Entry 7MD5 (electron microscopy, 5.20 A resolution (low resolution: residue-level contacts below are approximate; hydrogen-bond / salt-bridge calls are withheld)); this record covers chains N and Q of the 12 polymer chains in the assembly.

Chain N:
Name: Isoform Short of Insulin receptor alpha
From: Homo sapiens
Notes: EC 2.7.10.1; fragment: C-terminal helix
UniProt: P06213 (INSR_HUMAN), isoform P06213-2; residues 694-720 here correspond to UniProt positions 721-747 (UniProt number = residue number + 27)
Amino-acid sequence (30 residues; numbered 691 to 720; the number before each row is that of its first residue):
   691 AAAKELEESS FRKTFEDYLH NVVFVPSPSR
Sequence notes: expression tag (691-693); conflict S717 (Arg744 in P06213)
UniProt features mapped onto this chain:
  - region: E706 to F714 (Insulin-binding)

Chain Q:
Name: Insulin chain A
From: Homo sapiens
UniProt: P01308 (INS_HUMAN); residues 1301-1321 here correspond to UniProt positions 90-110 (UniProt number = residue number - 1211)
Amino-acid sequence (21 residues; numbered 1301 to 1321; the number before each row is that of its first residue):
  1301 GIVEQCCTSI CSLYQLENYC N
Cystine bridges: C1306-C1311

How chain N and chain Q interact:
Pairs across the interface (14):
  D707(N) with I1302(Q); V1303(Q)
  H710(N) with I1302(Q)
  N711(N) with I1302(Q)
  F714(N) with G1301(Q); I1302(Q); Q1305(Q); Y1319(Q)
  V715(N) with Y1319(Q)
  S717(N) with N1318(Q); Y1319(Q)
  P718(N) with N1318(Q); Y1319(Q)
  R720(N) with N1318(Q)
Other interface residues (no listed pair), chain Q (7 interface residues in all): N1321

In short:
8 residues of chain N face 7 of chain Q across their interface.
Here chain N is Isoform Short of Insulin receptor alpha and chain Q is Insulin chain A, both from Homo
sapiens. Entry 7MD5 (Insulin receptor ectodomain dimer complexed with two IRPA-9 partial agonists) was
determined by electron microscopy together with 7MD4 from the same study.
